PDB entry 2POU | X-ray diffraction, 1.60 A resolution | chain A

[Chain A]
Molecule: Carbonic anhydrase 2
From: Homo sapiens
Notes: EC 4.2.1.1
UniProt: P00918 (CAH2_HUMAN); numbering as in UniProt; present here: 1-125, 127-260
Chain sequence (260 residues; each row starts with the number of its first residue; note: 1 number in that range is skipped by the numbering (no residue carries it; nothing is unmodelled there)):
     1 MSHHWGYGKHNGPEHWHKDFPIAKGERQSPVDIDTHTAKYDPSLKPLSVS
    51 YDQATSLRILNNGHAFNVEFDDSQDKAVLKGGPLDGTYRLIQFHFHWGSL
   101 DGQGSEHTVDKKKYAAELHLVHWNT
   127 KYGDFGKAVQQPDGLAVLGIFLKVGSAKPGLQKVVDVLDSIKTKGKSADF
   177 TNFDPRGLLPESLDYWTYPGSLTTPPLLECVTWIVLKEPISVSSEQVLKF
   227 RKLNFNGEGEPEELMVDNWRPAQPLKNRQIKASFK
Disordered / not traced: 1-2
UniProt features mapped onto this chain:
  - active site: His64 (Proton donor/acceptor)
  - binding site (Zn(2+)): His94, His96, His119
  - site: Tyr7 (Fine-tunes the proton-transfer properties of H-64), Asn62 (Fine-tunes the proton-transfer properties of H-64), Asn67 (Fine-tunes the proton-transfer properties of H-64), Gln92 (Involved in the binding of some activators, including histamine and L-histidine)
  - modified residue: Ser2 (N-acetylserine)
  - natural variant: Lys18 (K18E: In Jogjakarta), Gln92 (Q92P: In OPTB3), His94 (H94Y: In OPTB3 loss of activity), His107 (H107Y: In OPTB3)
  - mutagenesis: Trp5 (W5A: Impaired activity, not rescued by 4-methylimidazole (4-MI); when associated with W-64), Tyr7 (Y7F: Enhanced activity; Y7H: Reduced proton transfer rate), Asn62 (N62A: Reduced activity; N62D: Strongly reduced activity; N62H: Reduced proton transfer; when associated with A-64; N62L: Reduced activity; N62T: Reduced activity; N62V: Reduced activity), His64 (H64A: Reduced CO(2) hydrase activity, rescued by 4-methylimidazole (4-MI). Reduced proton transfer; when associated with H-62. Enhanced proton transfer; when associated with H-67 ...), Ala65 (A65F: Reduced activity; A65S: 2-fold decrease in enzyme efficiency, as determined by kcat/KM ratio, and efficiently inhibited by chlorzolamide; when associated with Q-67), Asn67 (N67H: Enhanced proton transfer; when associated with A-64; N67L: Reduced activity ...), His94 (H94C/D/E/N/Q: Strongly reduced CO(2) hydrase and p-nitrophenyl acetate esterase activities, impaired stability of zinc binding), Glu106 (E106A/Q: Strongly reduced CO(2) hydrase activity; E106D: Normal CO(2) hydrase activity), Glu117 (E117Q: Strongly reduced activity and sulfonamide affinity), His119 (H119D/N/Q: Reduced activity; H119E: Strongly reduced activity), Val121 (V121A/G/I/L/S: Reduced CO(2) hydrase and p-nitrophenyl acetate esterase activities; V121K/R: Strongly reduced CO(2) hydrase and p-nitrophenyl acetate esterase activities), Thr199 (T199H: Higher affinity for bicarbonate. Enhanced proton transfer capacity; when associated with A-64; T199S: Enhanced p-nitrophenyl acetate esterase activity, but normal CO(2) hydrase activity), 1 further mutagenesis entry in UniProt
Ion coordination: Zn2+: His94, His96, His119 (together with 4,5-dichlorobenzene-1,3-disulfonamide)
Ligand contacts: 4,5-dichlorobenzene-1,3-disulfonamide (I7A): Asn62, His64, Asn67, Gln92, His94, His96, Glu106, His119, Val121, Phe131, Leu141, Val143, Ser197, Leu198, Thr199, Thr200, Val207, Trp209

[In short]
Ligands of chain A: 4,5-dichlorobenzene-1,3-disulfonamide. The Zn2+ site is built by His94, His96 and His119.
UniProt lists active-site residue His64, 3 Zn2+-binding residues and 13 mutagenesis sites.
Chain A is Carbonic anhydrase 2 (Homo sapiens); the structure, The crystal structure of the human carbonic
anhydrase II in complex with 4,5-dichloro-benzene-1,3-disulfonamide, was determined by X-ray diffraction (same
publication as 2POV and 2POW).
